PDB entry 7N28 | electron microscopy, 4.20 A resolution (low resolution: residue-level contacts below are approximate; hydrogen-bond / salt-bridge calls are withheld) | chains M and N of the 14 polymer chains in the assembly

# Chain M (and N)
Molecule: Envelope glycoprotein gp41
Organism: Human immunodeficiency virus 1
Notes: chain N of this document is another copy of the same molecule, construct and numbering; everything in this record applies to it too
UniProt: I6NF57 (I6NF57_9HIV1); residues 512-664 here correspond to UniProt positions 506-658 (UniProt number = residue number - 6)
Amino-acid sequence (170 residues; row label = number of the first residue in the row):
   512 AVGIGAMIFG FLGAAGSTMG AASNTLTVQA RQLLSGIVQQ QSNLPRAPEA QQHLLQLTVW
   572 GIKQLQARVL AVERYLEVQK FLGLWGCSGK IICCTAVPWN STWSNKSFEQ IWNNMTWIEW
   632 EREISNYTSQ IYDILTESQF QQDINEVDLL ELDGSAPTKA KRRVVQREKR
Unresolved in the structure: 512-518, 557-563, 662-681
Sequence notes: conflict N535 (Ile529 in I6NF57), P556 (Leu550 in I6NF57), P559 (Ile553 in I6NF57), E588 (Lys582 in I6NF57), V589 (Asp583 in I6NF57), C605 (Thr599 in I6NF57), F651 (Asn645 in I6NF57), I655 (Arg649 in I6NF57), V658 (Lys652 in I6NF57); expression tag (665-681)
Cystine bridges: C598-C604
Covalent attachments: N-acetylglucosamine (NAG) linked to N611, N616, N625, N637

# Chain M / chain N interface
Residue-residue contacts - 24 pairs, chain M then chain N:
  S534(M) with F651(N)
  T538(M) with E648(N); F651(N)
  R542(M) with K591(N); D644(N)
  L545(M) with L587(N); K591(N)
  S546(M) with K591(N)
  Q550(M) with E588(N)
  Q567(M) with Q577(N)
  L568(M) with L568(N)
  L576(M) with L576(N)
  R579(M) with Q577(N); V580(N); E584(N)
  V583(M) with E584(N)
  Y586(M) with L587(N)
  L587(M) with L587(N)
  G600(M) with G594(N); G597(N); S599(N)
  I602(M) with F651(N)
  I603(M) with D654(N); V658(N)
Other interface residues (no listed pair), chain M (22 interface residues in all): N535, L537, A541, L544, S599, K601
Other interface residues (no listed pair), chain N (20 interface residues in all): L595, C598, Q650, I655

# Overview
22 residues of chain M and 20 residues of chain N are in contact. Covalently linked N-acetylglucosamine: at
N611(M), N616(M), N625(M) and N637(M).
Chain M and chain N are both Envelope glycoprotein gp41 (Human immunodeficiency virus 1); the structure,
Cryo-EM structure of broadly neutralizing V2-apex-targeting antibody J033 in complex with HIV-1 Env, was
determined by electron microscopy together with 7MXD from the same study.
